PDB entry 4H13 | X-ray diffraction, 3.07 A resolution | chains F and H of the 8 polymer chains in the assembly

Chain F:
Protein: Cytochrome b6-f complex subunit 7
Organism: Mastigocladus laminosus
Reference sequence: P83796 (PETM_MASLA); numbering as in UniProt (aligned over 1-35)
Sequence (35 residues; each row starts with the number of its first residue):
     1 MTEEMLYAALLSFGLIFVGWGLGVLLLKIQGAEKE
Not modelled in the structure: 1, 33-35
Ligand contacts:
  - beta-carotene (BCR): Ile16, Phe17, Trp20
  - dioleoyl-phosphatidylcholine (OPC; (7R,17E)-4-hydroxy-N,N,N,7-tetramethyl-7-[(8E)-octadec-8-enoyloxy]-10-oxo-3,5,9-trioxa-4-phosphaheptacos-17-en-1-aminium 4-oxide): Glu3, Glu4, Tyr7, Ala8, Leu10, Leu11, Ser12, Gly14, Val18

Chain H:
Protein: Cytochrome b6-f complex subunit 8
Organism: Mastigocladus laminosus
Reference sequence: P83798 (PETN_MASLA); numbering as in UniProt (aligned over 1-29)
Sequence (29 residues; row label = number of the first residue in the row):
     1 MEIDVLGWVALLVVFTWSIAMVVWGRNGL
Ligand contacts:
  - beta-carotene (BCR): Ser18, Ile19, Val22
  - dioleoyl-phosphatidylcholine (OPC; (7R,17E)-4-hydroxy-N,N,N,7-tetramethyl-7-[(8E)-octadec-8-enoyloxy]-10-oxo-3,5,9-trioxa-4-phosphaheptacos-17-en-1-aminium 4-oxide): Val5, Trp8, Leu11, Leu12, Phe15

Interface between chain F and chain H:
Residue-residue contacts - 18 pairs, chain F then chain H:
  Leu11(F) - Leu12(H)  hydrophobic
  Ser12(F) - Phe15(H)
  Leu15(F) - Leu12(H)
  Leu15(F) - Phe15(H)  hydrophobic
  Leu15(F) - Thr16(H)
  Ile16(F) - Phe15(H)  hydrophobic
  Ile16(F) - Ile19(H)  hydrophobic
  Gly19(F) - Thr16(H)
  Gly19(F) - Ile19(H)
  Gly19(F) - Ala20(H)
  Trp20(F) - Ile19(H)
  Leu22(F) - Ala20(H)  hydrophobic
  Gly23(F) - Ala20(H)
  Val24(F) - Val23(H)
  Leu26(F) - Trp24(H)  hydrophobic
  Leu27(F) - Trp24(H)
  Leu27(F) - Asn27(H)
  Gln30(F) - Trp24(H)  hydrogen bond
Other interface residues (no listed pair), chain F (13 interface residues in all): Val18
Other interface residues (no listed pair), chain H (11 interface residues in all): Trp17, Gly28, Leu29

Overview:
Chain F and chain H form an interface of 13 and 11 residues respectively; the contacts include 1 hydrogen
bond. The hydrogen-bonded pair is Gln30(F)-Trp24(H). Dioleoyl-phosphatidylcholine and beta-carotene are bound
between chain F and chain H.
Here chain F is Cytochrome b6-f complex subunit 7 and chain H is Cytochrome b6-f complex subunit 8, both from
Mastigocladus laminosus. Entry 4H13 (Crystal Structure of the Cytochrome b6f Complex from Mastigocladus
laminosus with TDS) was determined by X-ray diffraction, deposited together with 4H44.
